6NM9 - chains A and C of the 6 polymer chains in the assembly; structure by electron microscopy, 3.38 A resolution.

== Chain A (and C) ==
Protein: AcrVA4
Source organism: Moraxella bovoculi
Notes: chain C of this document is another copy of the same molecule, construct and numbering; everything in this record applies to it too
UniProtKB: A0A0U2APF4 (A0A0U2APF4_9GAMM); numbering as in UniProt (aligned over 1-234)
Chain sequence (234 residues; each row starts with the number of its first residue):
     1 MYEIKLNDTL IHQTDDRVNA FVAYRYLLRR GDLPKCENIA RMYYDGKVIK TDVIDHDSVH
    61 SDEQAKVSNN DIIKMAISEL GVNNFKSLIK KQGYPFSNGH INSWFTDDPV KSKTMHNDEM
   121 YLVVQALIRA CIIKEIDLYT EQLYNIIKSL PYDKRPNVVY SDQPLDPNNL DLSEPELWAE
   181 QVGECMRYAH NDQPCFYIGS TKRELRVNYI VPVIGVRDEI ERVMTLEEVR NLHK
Not modelled in the structure: 1-119

== Chain A / chain C interface ==
Pairs across the interface - 14 pairs, chain A then chain C:
  Val124(A) - Val124(C)  hydrophobic
  Cys131(A) - Lys134(C)
  Lys134(A) - Cys131(C)
  Lys134(A) - Lys134(C)
  Leu138(A) - Glu141(C)
  Glu141(A) - Leu138(C)
  Glu141(A) - Glu141(C)
  Glu141(A) - Gln142(C)
  Gln142(A) - Glu141(C)
  Gln142(A) - Asp192(C)
  Asn145(A) - Asn145(C)
  Asp192(A) - Gln142(C)
  Asp192(A) - Arg230(C)  salt bridge
  Arg230(A) - Asp192(C)  salt bridge
Also at the interface, not in a pair above, chain A (11 interface residues in all): Glu135, Asp137
Also at the interface, not in a pair above, chain C (11 interface residues in all): Glu135, Asp137

== Summary ==
Chain A and chain C each contribute 11 residues to their interface, with 2 salt bridges. The salt-bridged pair
is Asp192(A)-Arg230(C).
Chain A and chain C are both AcrVA4 (Moraxella bovoculi); the structure, CryoEM structure of the
LbCas12a-crRNA-AcrVA4 dimer, was determined by electron microscopy, deposited together with 6NMA, 6NMC, 6NMD,
6NME and 6OMV.
